Entry 3F7U (X-ray diffraction, 2.00 A resolution); this record covers chain A.

== Chain A ==
Protein: Carbonic anhydrase 4
From: Homo sapiens
Notes: EC 4.2.1.1; fragment: Soluble Domain
UniProtKB: P22748 (CAH4_HUMAN); the construct lacks a stretch of the UniProt sequence and is renumbered around it, so the offset changes along the chain: 1-11 = UniProt 19-29; 12-16 = UniProt 38-42; 20-50 = UniProt 43-73; 51-72 = UniProt 75-96; 6 more segments
Amino-acid sequence (266 residues; numbered 1 to 259 plus 25 insertion-coded residues; 18 numbers in that range are skipped by the numbering (no residue carries them; nothing is unmodelled there); the number before each row is that of its first residue; a row labelled like 11A-11H holds insertion residues (11A, then the next letters in order)):
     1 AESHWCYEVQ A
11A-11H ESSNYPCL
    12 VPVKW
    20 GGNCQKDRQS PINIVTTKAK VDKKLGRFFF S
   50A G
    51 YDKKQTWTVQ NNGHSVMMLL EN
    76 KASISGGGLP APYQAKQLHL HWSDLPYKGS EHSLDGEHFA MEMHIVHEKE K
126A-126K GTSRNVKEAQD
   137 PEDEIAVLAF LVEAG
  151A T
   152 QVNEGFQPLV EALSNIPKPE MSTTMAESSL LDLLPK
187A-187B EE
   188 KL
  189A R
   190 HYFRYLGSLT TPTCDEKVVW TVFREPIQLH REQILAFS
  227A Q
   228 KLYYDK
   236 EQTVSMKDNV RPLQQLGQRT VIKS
Not modelled in the structure: 1-4, 11C-11F, 126A-126K
UniProt features mapped onto this chain:
  - active site: His64 (Proton donor/acceptor)
  - binding site (Zn(2+)): His94, His96, His119
  - binding site (substrate): Thr199, Thr200
  - lipidation: Ser259 (GPI-anchor amidated serine)
Disulfide bonds: Cys6-Cys11G, Cys23-Cys203
Metal / ion sites: Zn2+: His94, His96, His119 (together with AG4)
Residues lining bound ligands: AG4 (N-(3-methoxypropyl)-2-(phenylsulfanyl)-5-sulfamoylpyridine-3-carboxamide): Trp5, Tyr7, Asn62, His64, Ser65, Lys91, Gln92, His94, His96, Glu106, His119, Val121, Glu123, Ile141, Val143, Ser197, Leu198, Thr199, Thr200, Trp209

== Summary ==
Chain A binds compound AG4. The Zn2+ site is built by His94, His96 and His119. Curated annotation (UniProt)
lists active-site residue His64, 3 Zn2+-binding residues and substrate-binding residues Thr199 and Thr200.
Chain A is Carbonic anhydrase 4 (Homo sapiens); the structure, Crystal Structure of soluble domain of CA4 in
complex with small molecule, was determined by X-ray diffraction (same publication as 3FW3 and 3F7B).
